PDB entry 7CR8 | X-ray diffraction, 3.70 A resolution | chains L and P of the 8 polymer chains in the assembly

# Chain L
Protein: CRISPR-associated endonuclease Cas1
From: Synechocystis sp. (strain PCC 6803 / Kazusa)
Notes: EC 3.1.-.-
Reference sequence: Q6ZEI2 (Q6ZEI2_SYNY3); residue numbers follow UniProt; this construct covers 1-325
Sequence (336 residues; each row starts with the number of its first residue; numbers below 1 keep their minus sign (Gly-10 is residue -10)):
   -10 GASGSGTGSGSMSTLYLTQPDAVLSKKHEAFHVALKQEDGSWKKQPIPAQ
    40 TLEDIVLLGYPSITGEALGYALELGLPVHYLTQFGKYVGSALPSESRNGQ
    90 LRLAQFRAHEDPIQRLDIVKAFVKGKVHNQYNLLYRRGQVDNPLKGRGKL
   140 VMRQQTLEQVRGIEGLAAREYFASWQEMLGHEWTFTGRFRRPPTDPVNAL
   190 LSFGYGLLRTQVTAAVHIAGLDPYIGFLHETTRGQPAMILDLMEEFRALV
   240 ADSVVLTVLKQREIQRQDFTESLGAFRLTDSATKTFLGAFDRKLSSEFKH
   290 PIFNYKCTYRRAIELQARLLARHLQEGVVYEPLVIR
Disordered / not traced: -10 to 0, 290-291, 325
Differences from the reference sequence: expression tag (-10 to 0)
What the authors report for this chain:
  - binding site for the 36-nt DNA strand: Asp10
  - mutagenesis - K75D, R179D, R180D, R198D, R222D: decreased binding to ssDNA

# Chain P
Molecule: 36-nt DNA strand
Sequence (36 nucleotides; numbered 1 to 36; the number before each row is that of its first residue):
     1 TTTTTCTTGAAAGCGACCGCCAGGGGCACAATTTTT
Disordered / not traced: 1-6, 36

# How chain L and chain P interact
Pairs across the interface - 20 pairs, chain L then chain P:
  Thr71(L) - DA31(P)  phosphate contact
  Thr71(L) - DT32(P)  phosphate contact
  Gln72(L) - DA31(P)  hydrogen bond to the sugar
  Phe73(L) - DA31(P)  phosphate contact
  Lys75(L) - DT32(P)  sugar contact
  Arg179(L) - DT35(P)  hydrogen bond to the phosphate
  Arg180(L) - DT35(P)  salt bridge to the phosphate
  Pro182(L) - DT35(P)  phosphate contact
  Ser191(L) - DT33(P)  base contact
  Ser191(L) - DT34(P)  hydrogen bond to the phosphate
  Ser191(L) - DT35(P)  hydrogen bond to the phosphate
  Phe192(L) - DT33(P)  phosphate contact
  Phe192(L) - DT34(P)  phosphate contact
  Gly195(L) - DT33(P)  base contact
  Arg198(L) - DT33(P)  base contact
  Thr199(L) - DT33(P)  phosphate contact
  Arg222(L) - DT35(P)  base contact
  Gln224(L) - DT35(P)  hydrogen bond to the base
  Leu276(L) - DA31(P)  base contact
  Asp280(L) - DA31(P)  base contact
Other interface residues (no listed pair), chain L (18 interface residues in all): Asp10, Leu196
Other interface residues (no listed pair), chain P (6 interface residues in all): DA30

# In short
18 residues of chain L and 6 residues of chain P are in contact; the contacts include 5 hydrogen bonds and 1
salt bridge. Among the polar pairs are Gln224(L)-DT35(P), Gln72(L)-DA31(P) and Arg179(L)-DT35(P). From the
paper: a binding site for the 36-nt DNA strand at Asp10(L); K75D, R179D and R180D of chain L, among others,
reduce binding to ssDNA; 5 substitutions were tested in all.
Here chain L is CRISPR-associated endonuclease Cas1 (Synechocystis sp. (strain PCC 6803 / Kazusa)) and chain P
is a 36-nt DNA strand. Entry 7CR8 (Synechocystis Cas1-Cas2-prespacerL complex) was determined by X-ray
diffraction (same publication as 7CR6).
